1ZBB - chains I and E of the 18 polymer chains in the assembly; structure by X-ray diffraction, 9.00 A resolution (very low resolution: no residue pairs are listed; an interface is given only as per-side residue counts).

== Chain I ==
Molecule: DNA strand 1 (arbitrary model sequence)
Sequence (347 nucleotides; row label = number of the first residue in the row):
     1 ACTTACATGCACAGGATGTAACCTGCAGATACTACCAAAAGTGTATTTGG
    51 AAACTGCTCCATCAAAAGGCATGTTCAGCTGGATTCCAGCTGAACATGCC
   101 TTTTGATGGAGCAGTTTCCAAATACACTTTTGGTAGTATCTGCAGGTGAT
   151 TCTCCAGGGCGGCCAGTACTTACATGCACAGGATGTAACCTGCAGATACT
   201 ACCAAAAGTGTATTTGGAAACTGCTCCATCAAAAGGCATGTTCAGCTGGA
   251 TTCCAGCTGAACATGCCTTTTGATGGAGCAGTTTCCAAATACACTTTTGG
   301 TAGTATCTGCAGGTGATTCTCCAGACTTACATGCGCATGTAAGTGCA

== Chain E ==
Protein: Histone H3
From: Xenopus laevis
Reference sequence: P84233 (H31_XENLA); residues 1-135 here = UniProt positions 1-135
Amino-acid sequence (135 residues; each row starts with the number of its first residue):
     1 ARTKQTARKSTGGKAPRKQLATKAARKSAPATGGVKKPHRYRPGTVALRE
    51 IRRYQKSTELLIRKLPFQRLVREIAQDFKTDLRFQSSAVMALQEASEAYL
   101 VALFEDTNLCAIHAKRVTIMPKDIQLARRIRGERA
Not modelled in the structure: 1-38
Sequence notes: conflict Ala102 (Gly in P84233)
Swiss-Prot annotation at these positions:
  - modified residue: Lys37 (N6,N6,N6-trimethyllysine), Ser87 (Phosphoserine)

== How chain I and chain E interact ==
At this resolution (9 A) residue pairs are not listed: 9 residues of chain I and 14 of chain E lie at the interface.

== Overview ==
9 residues of chain I face 14 of chain E across their interface.
Chain I is DNA strand 1 (arbitrary model sequence) and chain E is Histone H3 (Xenopus laevis); the structure,
Structure of the 4_601_167 Tetranucleosome, was determined by X-ray diffraction.
